Entry 1VQ5 (X-ray diffraction, 2.60 A resolution); this record covers chains 0 and B of the 32 polymer chains in the assembly.

[Chain 0]
Molecule: 23S ribosomal RNA
Organism: Haloarcula marismortui
Sequence (2922 nucleotides; each row starts with the number of its first residue):
     2 UUGGCUACUAUGCCAGCUGGUGGAUUGCUCGGCUCAGGCGCUGAUGAAGG
    52 ACGUGCCAAGCUGCGAUAAGCCAUGGGGAGCCGCACGGAGGCGAAGAACC
   102 AUGGAUUUCCGAAUGAGAAUCUCUCUAACAAUUGCUUCGCGCAAUGAGGA
   152 ACCCCGAGAACUGAAACAUCUCAGUAUCGGGAGGAACAGAAAACGCAAUG
   202 UGAUGUCGUUAGUAACCGCGAGUGAACGCGAUACAGCCCAAACCGAAGCC
   252 CUCACGGGCAAUGUGGUGUCAGGGCUACCUCUCAUCAGCCGACCGUCUCG
   302 ACGAAGUCUCUUGGAACAGAGCGUGAUACAGGGUGACAACCCCGUACUCG
   352 AGACCAGUACGACGUGCGGUAGUGCCAGAGUAGCGGGGGUUGGAUAUCCC
   402 UCGCGAAUAACGCAGGCAUCGACUGCGAAGGCUAAACACAACCUGAGACC
   452 GAUAGUGAACAAGUAGUGUGAACGAACGCUGCAAAGUACCCUCAGAAGGG
   502 AGGCGAAAUAGAGCAUGAAAUCAGUUGGCGAUCGAGCGACAGGGCAUACA
   552 AGGUCCCUCGACGAAUGACCGACGCGCGAGCGUCCAGUAAGACUCACGGG
   602 AAGCCGAUGUUCUGUCGUACGUUUUGAAAAACGAGCCAGGGAGUGUGUCU
   652 GCAUGGCAAGUCUAACCGGAGUAUCCGGGGAGGCACAGGGAAACCGACAU
   702 GGCCGCAGGGCUUUGCCCGAGGGCCGCCGUCUUCAAGGGCGGGGAGCCAU
   752 GUGGACACGACCCGAAUCCGGACGAUCUACGCAUGGACAAGAUGAAGCGU
   802 GCCGAAAGGCACGUGGAAGUCUGUUAGAGUUGGUGUCCUACAAUACCCUC
   852 UCGUGAUCUAUGUGUAGGGGUGAAAGGCCCAUCGAGUCCGGCAACAGCUG
   902 GUUCCAAUCGAAACAUGUCGAAGCAUGACCUCCGCCGAGGUAGUCUGUGA
   952 GGUAGAGCGACCGAUUGGUGUGUCCGCCUCCGAGAGGAGUCGGCACACCU
  1002 GUCAAACUCCAAACUUACAGACGCCGUUUGACGCGGGGAUUCCGGUGCGC
  1052 GGGGUAAGCCUGUGUACCAGGAGGGGAACAACCCAGAGAUAGGUUAAGGU
  1102 CCCCAAGUGUGGAUUAAGUGUAAUCCUCUGAAGGUGGUCUCGAGCCCUAG
  1152 ACAGCCGGGAGGUGAGCUUAGAAGCAGCUACCCUCUAAGAAAAGCGUAAC
  1202 AGCUUACCGGCCGAGGUUUGAGGCGCCCAAAAUGAUCGGGACUCAAAUCC
  1252 ACCACCGAGACCUGUCCGUACCACUCAUACUGGUAAUCGAGUAGAUUGGC
  1302 GCUCUAAUUGGAUGGAAGUAGGGGUGAAAACUCCUAUGGACCGAUUAGUG
  1352 ACGAAAAUCCUGGCCAUAGUAGCAGCGAUAGUCGGGUGAGAACCCCGACG
  1402 GCCUAAUGGAUAAGGGUUCCUCAGCACUGCUGAUCAGCUGAGGGUUAGCC
  1452 GGUCCUAAGUCAUACCGCAACUCGACUAUGACGAAAUGGGAAACGGGUUA
  1502 AUAUUCCCGUGCCACUAUGCAGUGAAAGUUGACGCCCUGGGGUCGAUCAC
  1552 GCUGGGCAUUCGCCCAGUCGAACCGUCCAACUCCGUGGAAGCCGUAAUGG
  1602 CAGGAAGCGGACGAACGGCGGCAUAGGGAAACGUGAUUCAACCUGGGGCC
  1652 CAUGAAAAGACGAGCAUAGUGUCCGUACCGAGAACCGACACAGGUGUCCA
  1702 UGGCGGCGAAAGCCAAGGCCUGUCGGGAGCAACCAACGUUAGGGAAUUCG
  1752 GCAAGUUAGUCCCGUACCUUCGGAAGAAGGGAUGCCUGCUCCGGAACGGA
  1802 GCAGGUCGCAGUGACUCGGAAGCUCGGACUGUCUAGUAACAACAUAGGUG
  1852 ACCGCAAAUCCGCAAGGACUCGUACGGUCACUGAAUCCUGCCCAGUGCAG
  1902 GUAUCUGAACACCUCGUACAAGAGGACGAAGGACCUGUCAACGGCGGGGG
  1952 UAACUAUGACCCUCUUAAGGUAGCGUAGUACCUUGCCGCAUCAGUAGCGG
  2002 CUUGCAUGAAUGGAUUAACCAGAGCUUCACUGUCCCAACGUUGGGCCCGG
  2052 UGAACUGUACAUUCCAGUGCGGAGUCUGGAGACACCCAGGGGGAAGCGAA
  2102 GACCCUAUGGAGCUUUACUGCAGGCUGUCGCUGAGACGUGGUCGCCGAUG
  2152 UGCAGCAUAGGUAGGAGACACUACACAGGUACCCGCGCUAGCGGGCCACC
  2202 GAGUCAACAGUGAAAUACUACCCGUCGGUGACUGCGACUCUCACUCCGGG
  2252 AGGAGGACACCGAUAGCCGGGCAGUUUGACUGGGGCGGUACGCGCUCGAA
  2302 AAGAUAUCGAGCGCGCCCUAUGGCUAUCUCAGCCGGGACAGAGACCCGGC
  2352 GAAGAGUGCAAGAGCAAAAGAUAGCUUGACAGUGUUCUUCCCAACGAGGA
  2402 ACGCUGACGCGAAAGCGUGGUCUAGCGAACCAAUUAGCCUGCUUGAUGCG
  2452 GGCAAUUGAUGACAGAAAAGCUACCCUAGGGAUAACAGAGUCGUCACUCG
  2502 CAAGAGCACAUAUCGACCGAGUGGCUUGCUACCUCGAUGUCGGUUCCCUC
  2552 CAUCCUGCCCGUGCAGAAGCGGGCAAGGGUGAGGUUGUUCGCCUAUUAAA
  2602 GGAGGUCGUGAGCUGGGUUUAGACCGUCGUGAGACAGGUCGGCUGCUAUC
  2652 UACUGGGUGUGUAAUGGUGUCUGACAAGAACGACCGUAUAGUACGAGAGG
  2702 AACUACGGUUGGUGGCCACUGGUGUACCGGUUGUUCGAGAGAGCACGUGC
  2752 CGGGUAGCCACGCCACACGGGGUAAGAGCUGAACGCAUCUAAGCUCGAAA
  2802 CCCACUUGGAAAAGAGACACCGCCGAGGUCCCGCGUACAAGACGCGGUCG
  2852 AUAGACUCGGGGUGUGCGCGUCGAGGUAACGAGACGUUAAGCCCACGAGC
  2902 ACUAACAGACCAAAGCCAUCAU
Unresolved in the structure: 2-9, 126-127, 715, 971-998, 1560, 1952-1963, 2137-2236, 2339-2343, 2665-2666, 2915-2923
Construct notes: modified residue (628, 2587-2588, 2619, 2621)
Modified positions: 1MA (6-hydro-1-methyladenosine-5'-monophosphate) at position 628, OMU (o2'-methyluridine 5'-monophosphate) at position 2587, OMG (o2'-methylguanosine-5'-monophosphate) at position 2588, UR3 (3-methyluridine-5'-monophoshate) at position 2619, PSU (pseudouridine-5'-monophosphate) at position 2621
Ion coordination: Mg2+ site 1 near G28 (its only coordinating residue here); Na+ site 1: C40, G41, C443; Na+ site 2: G56, A59, G61; Na+ site 3: G66, U108; Mg2+ site 2 near U115 (its only coordinating residue here); Na+ site 4 near C130 (its only coordinating residue here); Na+ site 5: C141, G142; Mg2+ site 3: C162, U2276; K+ site 1 near U163 (its only coordinating residue here); Mg2+ site 4: A165, A167, C168; Na+ site 6: A165, A166, A167; Mg2+ site 5 near A166 (its only coordinating residue here); 60 more Na+ sites not listed; 82 more Mg2+ sites not listed; 2 more K+ sites not listed

[Chain B]
Name: 50S ribosomal protein L3P
Organism: Haloarcula marismortui
Amino-acid sequence (338 residues; row label = number of the first residue in the row; numbering starts at 0):
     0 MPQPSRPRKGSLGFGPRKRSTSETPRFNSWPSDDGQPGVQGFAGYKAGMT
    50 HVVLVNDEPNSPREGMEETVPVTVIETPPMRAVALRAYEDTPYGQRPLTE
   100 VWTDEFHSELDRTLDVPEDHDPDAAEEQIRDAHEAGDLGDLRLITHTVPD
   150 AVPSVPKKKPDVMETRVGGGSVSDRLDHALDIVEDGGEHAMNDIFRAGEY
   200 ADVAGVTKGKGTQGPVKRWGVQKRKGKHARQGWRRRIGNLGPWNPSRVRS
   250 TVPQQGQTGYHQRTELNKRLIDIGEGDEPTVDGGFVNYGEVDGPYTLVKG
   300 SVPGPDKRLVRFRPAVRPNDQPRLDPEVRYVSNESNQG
Unresolved in the structure: 0
Ion coordination: Na+ site 1: Arg229 (shared with G836(0), A1736(0) of chain 0); Mg2+ site 1: Gln230 (shared with G836(0), U2615(0) of chain 0); Na+ site 2 near Gln230 (its only coordinating residue here); Mg2+ site 2: Asn335 (shared with A2757(0) of chain 0)

[Interface between chain 0 and chain B]
Pairs across the interface - 339 pairs, chain 0 then chain B:
  U835(0) with Lys226(B), phosphate contact; Arg229(B), salt bridge to the phosphate; Gln230(B), hydrogen bond to the phosphate
  G836(0) with Arg229(B), phosphate contact; Gln230(B), phosphate contact
  U837(0) with Gln230(B), phosphate contact; Gly231(B), phosphate contact
  U1234(0) with Pro244(B), base contact; Arg246(B), hydrogen bond to the base; Arg248(B), sugar contact
  A1732(0) with Thr211(B), hydrogen bond to the sugar; Gln212(B), hydrogen bond to the sugar
  A1733(0) with Thr211(B), sugar contact; Gln212(B), sugar contact; Gly213(B), hydrogen bond to the phosphate; Gln254(B), sugar contact
  C1734(0) with Gly213(B), phosphate contact; Arg234(B), salt bridge to the phosphate; Arg235(B), hydrogen bond to the sugar
  C1735(0) with Gly231(B), phosphate contact; Trp232(B), phosphate contact; Arg233(B), hydrogen bond to the phosphate; Arg234(B), hydrogen bond to the phosphate; Arg235(B), salt bridge to the phosphate
  A1736(0) with Gly231(B), phosphate contact; Arg233(B), salt bridge to the phosphate
  G1751(0) with Lys226(B), hydrogen bond to the base
  C1753(0) with Lys226(B), base contact; Arg229(B), hydrogen bond to the base
  A1754(0) with Arg229(B), hydrogen bond to the sugar
  U2034(0) with Gly225(B), hydrogen bond to the phosphate
  C2035(0) with Lys224(B), phosphate contact; Gly225(B), hydrogen bond to the phosphate
  C2036(0) with Lys224(B), salt bridge to the phosphate
  C2037(0) with Lys224(B), hydrogen bond to the phosphate
  A2038(0) with Gln221(B), phosphate contact; Lys222(B), hydrogen bond to the phosphate; Lys224(B), salt bridge to the phosphate
  A2039(0) with Val215(B), phosphate contact; Lys222(B), phosphate contact; Arg234(B), salt bridge to the phosphate
  C2065(0) with Ser245(B), phosphate contact; Arg246(B), hydrogen bond to the phosphate
  C2066(0) with Pro244(B), phosphate contact; Arg246(B), salt bridge to the phosphate
  G2090(0) with Gln253(B), hydrogen bond to the base; Gln254(B), hydrogen bond to the sugar
  G2091(0) with Arg235(B), salt bridge to the phosphate; Leu239(B), base contact; Gln253(B), hydrogen bond to the base
  G2092(0) with Trp232(B), hydrogen bond to the phosphate; Arg235(B), salt bridge to the phosphate; Leu239(B), sugar contact
  G2093(0) with Asn238(B), phosphate contact; Leu239(B), hydrogen bond to the phosphate; Gly240(B), sugar contact; Pro241(B), hydrogen bond to the sugar; Trp242(B), hydrogen bond to the sugar; Pro244(B), hydrogen bond to the sugar; Ser245(B), hydrogen bond to the base; Arg246(B), base contact; Val247(B), base contact
  G2094(0) with Trp242(B), sugar contact; Ser245(B), sugar contact
  A2096(0) with Trp242(B), sugar contact
  G2544(0) with His227(B), base contact
  U2545(0) with Gln2(B), hydrogen bond to the phosphate
  U2546(0) with Gln2(B), hydrogen bond to the base; Gln221(B), sugar contact; Ile236(B), sugar contact; Gly237(B), hydrogen bond to the sugar; Asn238(B), base contact
  C2547(0) with Gln2(B), hydrogen bond to the base; Arg5(B), salt bridge to the phosphate; Lys8(B), phosphate contact; Val220(B), phosphate contact; Gln221(B), hydrogen bond to the phosphate; Asn238(B), hydrogen bond to the base; Val251(B), sugar contact; Pro252(B), phosphate contact
  C2548(0) with Arg5(B), salt bridge to the phosphate; Arg7(B), phosphate contact; Lys8(B), hydrogen bond to the phosphate; Pro241(B), base contact; Arg248(B), sugar contact; Thr250(B), hydrogen bond to the sugar; Val251(B), sugar contact; Pro252(B), sugar contact
  C2549(0) with Arg7(B), salt bridge to the phosphate; Arg248(B), hydrogen bond to the sugar; Thr250(B), sugar contact
  G2580(0) with Pro6(B), phosphate contact
  U2581(0) with Ser4(B), phosphate contact; Arg5(B), hydrogen bond to the phosphate; Pro6(B), phosphate contact
  G2582(0) with Pro3(B), phosphate contact; Ser4(B), hydrogen bond to the phosphate
  A2583(0) with Pro3(B), phosphate contact
  C2591(0) with Pro1(B), phosphate contact
  G2606(0) with Pro241(B), base contact; Asn243(B), hydrogen bond to the sugar; Arg248(B), base contact
  U2607(0) with Trp242(B), stacking on the base; Asn243(B), hydrogen bond to the phosphate
  G2609(0) with Asn238(B), base contact; Gly240(B), base contact; Pro241(B), sugar contact; Trp242(B), hydrogen bond to the sugar
  U2610(0) with Asn238(B), base contact; Trp242(B), phosphate contact
  G2613(0) with Arg223(B), hydrogen bond to the sugar; Trp232(B), hydrogen bond to the sugar; Gly237(B), base contact
  C2614(0) with Arg223(B), hydrogen bond to the sugar; His227(B), hydrogen bond to the sugar; Gln230(B), phosphate contact; Trp232(B), sugar contact
  U2615(0) with Lys226(B), phosphate contact; His227(B), sugar contact; Gln230(B), phosphate contact
  G2616(0) with Lys226(B), salt bridge to the phosphate
  A2653(0) with Arg246(B), sugar contact; Val247(B), hydrogen bond to the sugar
  C2654(0) with Val247(B), sugar contact; Arg248(B), sugar contact; Ser249(B), phosphate contact; Gln253(B), hydrogen bond to the sugar
  U2655(0) with Arg217(B), hydrogen bond to the sugar; Ser249(B), phosphate contact; Gln253(B), hydrogen bond to the sugar; Gln254(B), hydrogen bond to the sugar
  G2656(0) with Pro15(B), phosphate contact; Arg16(B), hydrogen bond to the phosphate; Lys17(B), phosphate contact; Arg217(B), salt bridge to the phosphate; Gly255(B), sugar contact; Gln256(B), hydrogen bond to the sugar
  G2657(0) with Lys17(B), phosphate contact; Arg18(B), hydrogen bond to the phosphate; Gln256(B), sugar contact
  G2658(0) with Arg18(B), salt bridge to the phosphate
  G2668(0) with Asp114(B), hydrogen bond to the base
  U2669(0) with Thr112(B), hydrogen bond to the sugar; Leu113(B), sugar contact; Asp114(B), sugar contact
  G2670(0) with Arg85(B), base contact; Thr112(B), sugar contact; Leu113(B), sugar contact; Val161(B), sugar contact
  U2671(0) with Arg25(B), salt bridge to the phosphate; Arg85(B), hydrogen bond to the sugar; Ile143(B), sugar contact; Val161(B), phosphate contact; Met162(B), phosphate contact; Glu163(B), hydrogen bond to the sugar
  C2672(0) with Arg25(B), salt bridge to the phosphate; Arg85(B), sugar contact; Tyr87(B), hydrogen bond to the sugar; Pro96(B), sugar contact; Arg141(B), phosphate contact; Met162(B), phosphate contact; Glu163(B), hydrogen bond to the phosphate
  U2673(0) with Gln94(B), hydrogen bond to the sugar; Arg141(B), salt bridge to the phosphate
  G2674(0) with Tyr92(B), sugar contact; Gly93(B), phosphate contact; Gln94(B), hydrogen bond to the phosphate
  A2678(0) with Leu11(B), hydrogen bond to the sugar; Gly12(B), base contact
  G2679(0) with Leu11(B), sugar contact; Gly12(B), sugar contact
  A2680(0) with Pro6(B), base contact
  A2681(0) with Ser10(B), hydrogen bond to the base
  C2682(0) with Arg316(B), salt bridge to the phosphate
  C2707(0) with Asn59(B), phosphate contact
  G2708(0) with Glu57(B), phosphate contact; Asn59(B), sugar contact
  G2713(0) with Pro6(B), sugar contact
  U2714(0) with Arg7(B), phosphate contact; Lys8(B), phosphate contact; Gly9(B), hydrogen bond to the phosphate; Ser10(B), hydrogen bond to the phosphate; Phe13(B), sugar contact
  G2715(0) with Gly9(B), phosphate contact; Ser10(B), hydrogen bond to the phosphate; Phe13(B), sugar contact; Arg16(B), salt bridge to the phosphate; Arg262(B), hydrogen bond to the phosphate; Glu264(B), hydrogen bond to the base
  G2716(0) with Thr206(B), sugar contact; Arg262(B), salt bridge to the phosphate; Glu264(B), sugar contact; Ser300(B), hydrogen bond to the base; Pro302(B), sugar contact
  C2717(0) with Lys45(B), hydrogen bond to the phosphate; Met48(B), sugar contact; Thr206(B), phosphate contact; Lys207(B), hydrogen bond to the phosphate; Ser300(B), sugar contact; Val301(B), sugar contact; Pro302(B), sugar contact; Gly303(B), hydrogen bond to the phosphate
  C2718(0) with Lys45(B), salt bridge to the phosphate; Met48(B), sugar contact; Lys207(B), salt bridge to the phosphate
  A2719(0) with Met48(B), sugar contact; Thr49(B), hydrogen bond to the sugar; His50(B), hydrogen bond to the sugar; Pro70(B), base contact; Asn335(B), sugar contact
  C2720(0) with Glu333(B), phosphate contact
  U2756(0) with Gln336(B), phosphate contact; Gly337(B), hydrogen bond to the phosphate
  A2757(0) with Val285(B), phosphate contact; Asn335(B), phosphate contact; Gln336(B), phosphate contact; Gly337(B), hydrogen bond to the phosphate
  G2758(0) with Val285(B), phosphate contact; Asn286(B), sugar contact
  C2759(0) with Lys207(B), salt bridge to the phosphate
  C2760(0) with Lys209(B), salt bridge to the phosphate; Lys216(B), salt bridge to the phosphate
  C2764(0) with Pro70(B), sugar contact
  C2765(0) with Glu264(B), base contact; Lys267(B), hydrogen bond to the sugar; Lys298(B), sugar contact; Gly299(B), sugar contact; Ser300(B), base contact
  A2766(0) with Glu264(B), sugar contact; Leu265(B), hydrogen bond to the sugar; Asn266(B), sugar contact; Lys267(B), sugar contact; Lys298(B), salt bridge to the phosphate
  C2767(0) with Asn266(B), hydrogen bond to the phosphate; Arg316(B), hydrogen bond to the phosphate; Asn318(B), hydrogen bond to the phosphate
  A2768(0) with Arg316(B), salt bridge to the phosphate; Asn318(B), hydrogen bond to the phosphate
  C2806(0) with Ser28(B), hydrogen bond to the phosphate; Leu265(B), sugar contact; Arg316(B), sugar contact
  U2807(0) with Gly12(B), base contact; Phe13(B), sugar contact; Asn27(B), hydrogen bond to the phosphate; Ser28(B), hydrogen bond to the phosphate; Thr263(B), hydrogen bond to the phosphate; Arg312(B), salt bridge to the phosphate
  U2808(0) with Gly12(B), sugar contact; Phe13(B), sugar contact; Gly14(B), hydrogen bond to the sugar; Asn27(B), hydrogen bond to the phosphate; Gln261(B), hydrogen bond to the phosphate; Arg262(B), phosphate contact; Thr263(B), hydrogen bond to the phosphate
  G2809(0) with Gly14(B), sugar contact; Pro15(B), sugar contact; Lys17(B), phosphate contact; Gln261(B), phosphate contact
  G2810(0) with Lys17(B), salt bridge to the phosphate; Thr20(B), hydrogen bond to the phosphate
  G2815(0) with Tyr92(B), hydrogen bond to the base
  G2817(0) with Arg95(B), sugar contact
  A2818(0) with Arg95(B), sugar contact; Pro96(B), hydrogen bond to the sugar
  C2819(0) with Arg85(B), hydrogen bond to the base; Pro96(B), sugar contact; Leu97(B), phosphate contact; Thr98(B), phosphate contact; Glu99(B), hydrogen bond to the sugar
  A2820(0) with Thr98(B), phosphate contact; Glu99(B), sugar contact; Trp101(B), hydrogen bond to the sugar; His119(B), phosphate contact
  C2821(0) with Asp114(B), hydrogen bond to the sugar; Val115(B), sugar contact; Pro116(B), phosphate contact; Glu117(B), phosphate contact; His119(B), salt bridge to the phosphate
  C2822(0) with Asp114(B), sugar contact; Val115(B), sugar contact; Glu117(B), hydrogen bond to the phosphate; Asp118(B), hydrogen bond to the phosphate
  G2823(0) with Glu117(B), phosphate contact
  A2827(0) with Asp114(B), sugar contact
  G2828(0) with Asp114(B), phosphate contact
  U2837(0) with Glu22(B), base contact; Val154(B), base contact; Pro155(B), base contact; Lys156(B), base contact; Pro304(B), sugar contact; Asp305(B), sugar contact; Lys306(B), hydrogen bond to the base; Arg307(B), hydrogen bond to the base
  A2838(0) with Lys207(B), phosphate contact; Gly208(B), hydrogen bond to the phosphate; Tyr259(B), sugar contact; Arg307(B), salt bridge to the phosphate
  C2839(0) with Arg18(B), sugar contact; Gly208(B), phosphate contact; Lys209(B), hydrogen bond to the phosphate; Gly210(B), hydrogen bond to the phosphate; Gln256(B), hydrogen bond to the phosphate
  A2840(0) with Gly210(B), phosphate contact; Thr211(B), hydrogen bond to the phosphate
  G2842(0) with Arg18(B), hydrogen bond to the base
  A2843(0) with Arg18(B), hydrogen bond to the base
  C2844(0) with Tyr259(B), sugar contact
  C2846(0) with Pro155(B), sugar contact; Lys156(B), hydrogen bond to the sugar; Lys157(B), phosphate contact; Lys158(B), phosphate contact
  G2847(0) with Arg111(B), salt bridge to the phosphate; Pro155(B), sugar contact; Lys156(B), phosphate contact; Lys157(B), hydrogen bond to the phosphate; Lys158(B), hydrogen bond to the phosphate
  G2848(0) with Arg111(B), salt bridge to the phosphate; Lys157(B), salt bridge to the phosphate
  G2851(0) with Lys157(B), hydrogen bond to the phosphate
  A2852(0) with Lys157(B), salt bridge to the phosphate
  U2853(0) with Pro155(B), sugar contact
  G2860(0) with Gly282(B), hydrogen bond to the base
  G2861(0) with Asp281(B), hydrogen bond to the sugar; Gly282(B), sugar contact; Ser334(B), hydrogen bond to the sugar; Gln336(B), hydrogen bond to the base
  G2862(0) with Ser334(B), phosphate contact; Gln336(B), sugar contact; Gly337(B), phosphate contact
  C2897(0) with Val285(B), sugar contact; Asn286(B), hydrogen bond to the phosphate; Gln336(B), hydrogen bond to the base
  G2898(0) with Gly282(B), sugar contact; Phe284(B), sugar contact; Asn286(B), phosphate contact; Tyr287(B), sugar contact; Gly288(B), phosphate contact; Glu289(B), sugar contact
  A2899(0) with Glu289(B), sugar contact
Also at the interface, not in a pair above, chain 0 (125 interface residues in all): G834, C1750, A2089, A2095, U2539, G2712, G2845, G2863
Also at the interface, not in a pair above, chain B (146 interface residues in all): Ser153, His260, Gly283, Arg310, Val315

[In short]
The interface between chain 0 and chain B involves 125 residues on one side and 146 on the other, with 116
hydrogen bonds, 37 salt bridges and 1 aromatic stacking contact. Polar pairs include U1234(0)-Arg246(B),
G1751(0)-Lys226(B) and C1753(0)-Arg229(B).
Here chain 0 is 23S ribosomal RNA and chain B is 50S ribosomal protein L3P, both from Haloarcula marismortui.
Entry 1VQ5 (The structure of the transition state analogue "RAA" bound to the large ribosomal subunit of
haloarcula ...) was determined by X-ray diffraction (same publication as 1VQ4, 1VQ8, 1VQ9, 1VQK, 1VQL, 1VQM,
1VQO and 1VQP).
